PDB entry 5NC6 | X-ray diffraction, 2.80 A resolution | chains B and C of the 4 polymer chains in the assembly

== Chain B (and C) ==
Molecule: Peptidoglycan N-acetylglucosamine deacetylase
From: Bacillus cereus
Notes: chain C of this document is another copy of the same molecule, construct and numbering; everything in this record applies to it too
UniProt: A0A0A3VTA3 (A0A0A3VTA3_BACCE); numbering as in UniProt (aligned over 1-273)
Sequence (273 residues; numbered 1 to 273; the number before each row is that of its first residue):
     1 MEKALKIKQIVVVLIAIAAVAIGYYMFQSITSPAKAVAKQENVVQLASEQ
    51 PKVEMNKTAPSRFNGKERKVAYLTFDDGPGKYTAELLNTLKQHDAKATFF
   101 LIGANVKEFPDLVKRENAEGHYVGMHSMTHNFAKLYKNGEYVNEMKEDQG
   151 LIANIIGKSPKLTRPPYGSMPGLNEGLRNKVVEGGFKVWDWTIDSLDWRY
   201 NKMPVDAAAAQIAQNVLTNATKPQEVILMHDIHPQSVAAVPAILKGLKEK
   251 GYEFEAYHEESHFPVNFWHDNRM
Disordered / not traced: 1-67
Metal / ion sites: Zn2+: D77, H126, H130 (together with 3-naphthalen-1-yl-N-oxidanyl-propanamide)
Ligand contacts: 3-naphthalen-1-yl-N-oxidanyl-propanamide (8SQ): D76, D77, H126, H130, P165, P166, Y167, W198, L228, H230

== How chain B and chain C interact ==
Pairs across the interface - 11 pairs, chain B then chain C:
  M170(B) - F132(C)  hydrophobic
  M170(B) - Y167(C)  hydrophobic
  Q224(B) - R199(C)
  F263(B) - R199(C)
  P264(B) - W198(C)
  P264(B) - R199(C)  hydrogen bond (backbone-side chain)
  F267(B) - Y167(C)
  H269(B) - W198(C)
  N271(B) - W198(C)
  N271(B) - R199(C)  hydrogen bond (side chain-backbone)
  N271(B) - N201(C)  hydrogen bond (side chain-backbone)
Other interface residues (no listed pair), chain B (13 interface residues in all): P171, P223, V265, N266, W268, D270
Other interface residues (no listed pair), chain C (7 interface residues in all): Y200, N219

== Summary ==
13 residues of chain B face 7 of chain C across their interface, with 3 hydrogen bonds. Among the polar pairs
are P264(B)-R199(C), N271(B)-R199(C) and N271(B)-N201(C). Chain B binds
3-naphthalen-1-yl-N-oxidanyl-propanamide. The Zn2+ site is built by D77(B), H126(B) and H130(B).
Chain B and chain C are both Peptidoglycan N-acetylglucosamine deacetylase (Bacillus cereus); the structure,
Crystal structure of the polysaccharide deacetylase Bc1974 from Bacillus cereus in complex with
(E)-N-hydroxy-3-(naphthalen-1-yl)prop-2-enamide, was determined by X-ray diffraction.
